PDB entry 8U8I | electron microscopy, 3.50 A resolution | chains E and F of the 7 polymer chains in the assembly

[Chain E (and F)]
Molecule: Cell division control protein 48
Source organism: Saccharomyces cerevisiae
Notes: EC 3.6.4.6; chain F of this document is another copy of the same molecule, construct and numbering; everything in this record applies to it too
UniProt: P25694 (CDC48_YEAST); numbering as in UniProt (aligned over 1-835)
Amino-acid sequence (835 residues; row label = number of the first residue in the row):
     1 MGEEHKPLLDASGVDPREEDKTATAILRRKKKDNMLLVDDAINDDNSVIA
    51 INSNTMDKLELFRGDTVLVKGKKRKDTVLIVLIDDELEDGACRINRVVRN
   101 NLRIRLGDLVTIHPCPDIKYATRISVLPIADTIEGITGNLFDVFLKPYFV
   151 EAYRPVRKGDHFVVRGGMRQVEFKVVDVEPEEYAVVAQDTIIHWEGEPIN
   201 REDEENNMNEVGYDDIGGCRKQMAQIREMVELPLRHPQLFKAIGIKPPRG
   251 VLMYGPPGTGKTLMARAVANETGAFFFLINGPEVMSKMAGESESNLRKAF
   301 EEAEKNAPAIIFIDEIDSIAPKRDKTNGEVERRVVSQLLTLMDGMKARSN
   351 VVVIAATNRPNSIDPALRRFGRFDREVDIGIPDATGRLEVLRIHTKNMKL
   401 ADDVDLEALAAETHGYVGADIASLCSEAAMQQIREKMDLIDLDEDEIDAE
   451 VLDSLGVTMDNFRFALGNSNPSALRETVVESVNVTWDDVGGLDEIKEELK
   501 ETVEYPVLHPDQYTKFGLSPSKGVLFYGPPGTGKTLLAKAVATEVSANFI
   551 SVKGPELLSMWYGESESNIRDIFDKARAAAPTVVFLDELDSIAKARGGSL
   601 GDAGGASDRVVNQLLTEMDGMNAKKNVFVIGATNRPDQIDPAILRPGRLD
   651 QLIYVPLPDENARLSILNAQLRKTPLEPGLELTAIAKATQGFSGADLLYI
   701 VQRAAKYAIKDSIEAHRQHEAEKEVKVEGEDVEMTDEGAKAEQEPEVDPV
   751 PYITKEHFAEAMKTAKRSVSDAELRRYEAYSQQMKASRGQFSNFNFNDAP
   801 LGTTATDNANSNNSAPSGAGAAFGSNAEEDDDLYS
Unresolved in the structure: 1-217, 344-346, 381-382, 399-408, 439-456, 469-480, 657-658, 714-751, 788-835 (chain F: 1-221, 255-259, 381-382, 471-495, 517-521, 530-531, 656-658, 720-743, 769-835)
Small-molecule neighbours:
  - 08T ([[[(2R,3S,4R,5R)-5-(6-aminopurin-9-yl)-3,4-bis(oxidanyl)oxolan-2-yl]methoxy-oxidanyl-phosphoryl]oxy-oxidanyl-phosphoryl]oxy-tris(fluoranyl)beryllium), molecule 1: Asp343, Ala366, Arg369, Arg372
  - 08T, molecule 2: Asp619, Arg645, Arg648
  - ADP (adenosine-5'-diphosphate), molecule 1: Gly258, Thr259, Gly260, Lys261, Thr262, Leu263, Arg266, Val390, Ile393, Gly418, Ala419, Ala422
  - ADP, molecule 2: Asp488, Val489, Gly490, Pro530, Gly531, Thr532, Gly533, Lys534, Thr535, Leu536, Ile666, Gln670, Gly694, Ala695, Leu698
Swiss-Prot annotation at these positions:
  - binding site (ATP): Pro257 to Leu263, Asn358, His394, Gly531 to Leu536
  - modified residue: Ser472 (Phosphoserine), Ser519 (Phosphoserine), Thr735 (Phosphothreonine), Ser770 (Phosphoserine)
  - cross-link (Glycyl lysine isopeptide (Lys-Gly)): Lys305 (interchain with G-Cter in ubiquitin), Lys322 (interchain with G-Cter in ubiquitin), Lys346 (interchain with G-Cter in ubiquitin), Lys522 (interchain with G-Cter in ubiquitin), Lys539 (interchain with G-Cter in ubiquitin), Lys594 (interchain with G-Cter in ubiquitin), Lys673 (interchain with G-Cter in ubiquitin)
  - mutagenesis: Lys261 (K261A: Moderate reduction in growth rate; K261T: Probable loss of ATP binding. Complete loss of catalytic activity), Glu315 (E315A: Moderate reduction in growth rate; E315D: Severe loss of catalytic activity without affecting cooperativity between the 2 ATP-binding regions. Slight reduction in growth rate ...), Asn358 (N358A: Slight reduction in growth rate. Restores cell growth; when associated with Q-315), Arg369 (R369A: No effect on growth rate. Restores cell growth; when associated with Q-315), Pro471 (P471A/S: Restores cell growth; when associated with Q-315), Arg475 (R475H: Restores cell growth; when associated with Q-315), Lys534 (K534A/T: Severe loss of catalytic activity. Lethal), Glu588 (E588D: Moderate reduction in growth rate; E588Q: Lethal), Arg645 (R645A: Lethal)
What the authors report for this chain:
  - catalytic residues: Glu315, Arg369, Arg372, Glu588, Arg645, Arg648 (citing earlier work)

[Chain E / chain F interface]
Contacting residue pairs - 12 pairs, chain E then chain F:
  Met288(E) with Asn327(F)
  Ala429(E) with Ile243(F); Ile245(F), hydrophobic
  Met430(E) with Ile245(F)
  Ile433(E) with Ile243(F), hydrophobic
  Met560(E) with Trp561(F), hydrophobic
  Pro675(E) with Lys515(F)
  Tyr699(E) with Pro646(F), hydrophobic
  Gln702(E) with Pro646(F)
  Ile709(E) with Tyr513(F), hydrophobic; Phe516(F), hydrophobic
  Ser712(E) with Gln512(F)
Interface residues without a listed pair, chain E (17 interface residues in all): Ser286, Glu291, Met398, Ser426, Leu558, Ser559, Ala708
Interface residues without a listed pair, chain F (13 interface residues in all): Gly244, Glu329, Tyr562, Asp602

[In short]
Chain E and chain F form an interface of 17 and 13 residues respectively. Bound to chain E: compound 08T and
ADP. Curated annotation (UniProt) lists 15 ATP-binding residues and 9 mutagenesis sites on chain E. From the
paper: catalytic residues Glu315(E), Arg369(E) and Arg372(E) among others.
Chain E and chain F are both Cell division control protein 48 (Saccharomyces cerevisiae); the structure,
Cdc48-Shp1 unfolding native substrate, Class 4, was determined by electron microscopy (same publication as
8U7T, 8U9C, 8U9P, 8U9Q, 8U9Z, 8UA0 and 3 further entries).
